PDB entry 1L41 | X-ray diffraction, 1.75 A resolution | chain A

Chain A:
Molecule: T4 lysozyme
Organism: Enterobacteria phage T4
Notes: EC 3.2.1.17
Reference sequence: P00720 (LYS_BPT4); residues 1-164 here = UniProt positions 1-164
Chain sequence (164 residues; row label = number of the first residue in the row):
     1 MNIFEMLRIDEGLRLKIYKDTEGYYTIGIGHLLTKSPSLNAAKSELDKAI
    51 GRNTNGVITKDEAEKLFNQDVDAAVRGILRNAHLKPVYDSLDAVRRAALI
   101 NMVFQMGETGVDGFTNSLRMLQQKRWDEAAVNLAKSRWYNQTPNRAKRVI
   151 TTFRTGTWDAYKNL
Sequence notes: conflict Thr-54 (Cys in P00720), His-83 (Lys in P00720), Ala-97 (Cys in P00720), Asp-112 (Ala in P00720)
UniProt features mapped onto this chain:
  - active site (Proton donor/acceptor): Glu-11, Asp-20
  - binding site (substrate): Leu-32, Phe-104, Ser-117, Asn-132
  - mutagenesis: Glu-11 (E11A/F/H/M/N: Complete loss of enzymatic activity; E11N: Loss of 84% of enzymatic activity; E11Q: Complete loss of activity), Asp-20 (D20A/N/S/T: Complete loss of enzymatic activity; D20C: Nearly no effet on specific enzymatic activity; D20E/Q: Loss of 99% of enzymatic activity), Thr-26 (T26E: Complete loss of activity at neutral pH; covalently bound substrate; T26H: Facilitates transglycosylation more effectively than hydrolysis; covalently bound substrate), Gly-30 (G30A: Almost complete loss of enzymatic activity; G30F: Almost complete loss of enzymatic activity. The enzyme is destabilized by 1.5 kcal/mol), Ser-117 (S117F: 10-fold decrease in enzymatic activity; S117I: 500-fold decrease in enzymatic activity; S117V: 50-fold decrease in enzymatic activity), Asn-132 (N132I: 5-fold decrease in enzymatic activity; N132M/F: 2-fold decrease in enzymatic activity)

Overview:
From UniProt: active-site residues Glu-11 and Asp-20, 4 substrate-binding residues and 6 mutagenesis sites.
Chain A is T4 lysozyme (Enterobacteria phage T4); the structure, Contributions of engineered surface salt
bridges to the stability of T4 lysozyme, was determined by X-ray diffraction, deposited together with 1L37,
1L38, 1L39 and 1L40.
